PDB entry 4H9L | X-ray diffraction, 2.77 A resolution | chains L and M of the 3 polymer chains in the assembly

Chain L:
Molecule: Reaction center protein L chain
Organism: Rhodobacter sphaeroides
UniProtKB: P0C0Y8 (RCEL_RHOSH); residues 1-281 here correspond to UniProt positions 2-282 (UniProt number = residue number + 1)
Sequence (281 residues; row label = number of the first residue in the row):
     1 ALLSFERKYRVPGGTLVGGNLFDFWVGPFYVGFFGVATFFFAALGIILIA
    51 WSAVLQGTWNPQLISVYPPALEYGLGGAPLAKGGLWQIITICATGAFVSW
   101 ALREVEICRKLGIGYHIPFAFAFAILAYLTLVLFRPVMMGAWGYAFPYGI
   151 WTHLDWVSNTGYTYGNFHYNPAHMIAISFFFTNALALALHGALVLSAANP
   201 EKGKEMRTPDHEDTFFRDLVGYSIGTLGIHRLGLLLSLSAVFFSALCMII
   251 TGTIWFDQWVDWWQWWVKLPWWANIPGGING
Disordered / not traced: 281
Bound ions: Fe ion: His190, His230 (shared with His219(M), Glu234(M), His266(M) of chain M)
Small-molecule neighbours:
  - bacteriochlorophyll a (BCL), molecule 1: Ile46, Tyr128, Leu131, Phe146, Ile150, Trp151, His153, Leu154, Trp156, Val157
  - bacteriochlorophyll a (BCL), molecule 2: Phe97, Phe121, Ala124, Ile125, Ala127, Tyr128, Leu131, Trp156, Val157, Ser158, Thr160, Gly161, Tyr162, Asn166, Phe167, His168, His173, Ala176, Ile177, Phe180, Phe181, Val241, Ser244, Ala245, Cys247, Met248
  - bacteriochlorophyll a (BCL), molecule 3: Val157, Tyr162, His168, Phe181
  - bacteriochlorophyll a (BCL), molecule 4: His168, Met174, Ile177, Ser178, Phe181, Thr182, Leu185
  - bacteriopheophytin a (BPH), molecule 1: Phe41, Ala42, Gly45, Ile49, Ile89, Cys92, Ala93, Ala96, Phe97, Trp100, Glu104, Ile117, Ala120, Phe121, Phe123, Ala124, Tyr128, Phe146, Tyr148, Gly149, Ile150, His153, Phe180, Ser237, Leu238, Val241
  - bacteriopheophytin a (BPH), molecule 2: Phe181, Ala184, Leu185, Ala188, Leu189, Phe216, Leu219, Val220
  - ubiquinone-10 (U10), molecule 1: Phe29, Tyr30, Val31, Gly35, Thr38, Phe39, Trp100, Arg103
  - ubiquinone-10 (U10), molecule 2: Leu189, His190, Leu193, Glu212, Asp213, Phe216, Tyr222, Ser223, Ile224, Gly225, Thr226, Ile229

Chain M:
Molecule: Reaction center protein M chain
Organism: Rhodobacter sphaeroides
UniProtKB: P0C0Y9 (RCEM_RHOSH); residues 1-302 here correspond to UniProt positions 2-303 (UniProt number = residue number + 1)
Sequence (313 residues; numbered 1 to 313; the number before each row is that of its first residue):
     1 AEYQNIFSQVQVRGPADLGMTEDVNLANRSGVGPFSTLLGWFGNAQLGPI
    51 YLGSLGVLSLFSGLMWFFTIGIWFWYQAGWNPAVFLRDLFFFSLEPPAPE
   101 YGLSFAAPLKEGGLWLIASFFMFVAVWSWWGRTYLRAQALGMGKHTAWAF
   151 LSAIWLWMVLGFIRPILMGSWSEAVPYGIFSHLDWTNNFSLVHGNLFYNP
   201 FHGLSIAFLYGSALLFAMHGATILAVSRFGGERELEQIADRGTAAERAAL
   251 FWRWTMGFNATMEGSHRWAIWMAVLVTLTGGIGILLSGTVVDNWYVWGQN
   301 HGMAPLNHHHHHH
Disordered / not traced: 302-313
Construct notes: engineered mutation Ser265 (Ile266 in P0C0Y9); expression tag (303-313)
UniProt features mapped onto this chain:
  - binding site ((7R,8Z)-bacteriochlorophyll b): His182, His202
  - binding site (Fe cation): His219, Glu234, His266
  - binding site (a ubiquinone): Trp252
Bound ions: Fe ion: His219, Glu234, His266 (shared with His190(L), His230(L) of chain L)
Small-molecule neighbours:
  - bacteriochlorophyll a (BCL), molecule 1: Trp66, Met122, Val126, Phe150, Ala153, Ile154, Leu156, Trp157, Leu160, Trp185, Thr186, Asn187, Phe189, Ser190, Asn195, Leu196, Phe197, His202, Ser205, Ile206, Leu209, Tyr210, Val276, Thr277, Gly280, Gly281, Ile284
  - bacteriochlorophyll a (BCL), molecule 2: Met122, Trp157, Leu160, Val175, Ile179, His182, Leu183, Trp185, Thr186
  - bacteriochlorophyll a (BCL), molecule 3: Thr186, Phe197, Tyr210
  - bacteriochlorophyll a (BCL), molecule 4: Phe197, Gly203, Ile206, Ala207, Tyr210, Gly211, Leu214
  - bacteriopheophytin a (BPH), molecule 1: Gly63, Trp66, Ala125, Val126, Trp129, Thr133, Thr146, Ala149, Phe150, Ala153, Ala273, Val274, Thr277
  - bacteriopheophytin a (BPH), molecule 2: Tyr210, Ala213, Leu214, Ala217, Met218, Trp252, Thr255, Met256
  - spheroidene (SPO): Trp66, Phe67, Phe68, Ile70, Gly71, Phe74, Trp75, Phe85, Leu89, Ser119, Met122, Phe123, Trp157, Met158, Leu160, Gly161, Phe162, Val175, Pro176, Tyr177, Gly178, Ile179, His182
  - ubiquinone-10 (U10): Leu214, Leu215, Met218, His219, Thr222, Ile223, Ala245, Ala248, Ala249, Trp252, Met256, Phe258, Asn259, Ala260, Thr261, Met262, Ser265, Trp268, Met272

Chain L / chain M interface:
Contacting residue pairs - 196 pairs, chain L then chain M:
  Ala1(L) with Arg253(M), hydrogen bond (backbone-side chain)
  Leu3(L) with Leu250(M), hydrophobic; Arg253(M); Asn259(M)
  Phe5(L) with Arg241(M); Glu246(M)
  Glu6(L) with Leu250(M); Arg253(M), salt bridge; Trp254(M), hydrogen bond
  Lys8(L) with Glu246(M), salt bridge
  Tyr9(L) with Thr243(M), hydrogen bond; Glu246(M), hydrogen bond; Arg247(M); Leu250(M), hydrophobic; Trp254(M)
  Arg10(L) with Trp254(M)
  Trp25(L) with Trp254(M)
  Pro28(L) with Arg253(M); Trp254(M); Gly257(M)
  Phe29(L) with Trp254(M); Thr255(M); Met256(M); Gly257(M)
  Tyr30(L) with Trp254(M), hydrogen bond (backbone-backbone)
  Trp100(L) with Thr255(M)
  Arg103(L) with Trp254(M), hydrogen bond (side chain-backbone); Thr255(M), hydrogen bond (side chain-backbone)
  Glu104(L) with Phe251(M); Thr255(M)
  Ile107(L) with Phe251(M), hydrophobic; Trp254(M); Thr255(M)
  Cys108(L) with Phe251(M), hydrophobic
  Lys110(L) with Trp254(M)
  Leu111(L) with Arg247(M), hydrogen bond (backbone-side chain); Leu250(M); Phe251(M); Trp254(M), hydrophobic
  Gly112(L) with Arg228(M), hydrogen bond (backbone-side chain); Phe229(M)
  Ile113(L) with Ala225(M); Val226(M), hydrophobic; Arg228(M); Phe251(M), hydrophobic
  Gly114(L) with Ala225(M), hydrogen bond (backbone-backbone); Arg228(M)
  His116(L) with Gln4(M), hydrogen bond (side chain-backbone); Ile6(M); Ala221(M); Leu224(M); Ala225(M)
  Ile117(L) with Ala221(M); Thr222(M); Phe251(M), hydrophobic; Trp252(M), hydrophobic
  Trp151(L) with Phe197(M)
  Leu154(L) with Phe197(M)
  Tyr162(L) with Asn187(M), hydrogen bond; Leu191(M)
  Asn166(L) with Leu183(M); Asn187(M)
  His168(L) with Leu183(M), hydrogen bond (side chain-backbone); Thr186(M)
  Tyr169(L) with Phe180(M); Asp184(M), hydrogen bond
  Met174(L) with Phe180(M), hydrophobic; Leu183(M), hydrophobic
  Phe180(L) with Leu209(M); Ala213(M), hydrophobic
  Asn183(L) with Ser212(M), hydrogen bond (side chain-backbone); Ala213(M); Phe216(M)
  Ala184(L) with Ala273(M)
  Ala186(L) with Phe216(M)
  Leu187(L) with Ser212(M); Phe216(M), hydrophobic; Ala269(M), hydrophobic; Ala273(M), hydrophobic
  Ala188(L) with Ala273(M)
  His190(L) with His219(M), hydrogen bond; Glu234(M), salt bridge; His266(M), hydrogen bond
  Ala192(L) with His145(M); Thr146(M); Ile270(M), hydrophobic
  Val194(L) with Glu234(M); Leu235(M); His266(M)
  Leu195(L) with His145(M); Glu263(M); His266(M); Arg267(M)
  Ser196(L) with Met142(M); Gly143(M), hydrogen bond (backbone-backbone); His145(M)
  Ala197(L) with Leu235(M), hydrophobic
  Ala198(L) with Leu235(M)
  Asn199(L) with Gly143(M); His145(M); Glu263(M), hydrogen bond; Arg267(M), hydrogen bond
  Pro200(L) with Gly141(M); Gly143(M)
  Glu201(L) with Gln138(M); Gly141(M), hydrogen bond (backbone-backbone); Lys144(M), salt bridge
  Lys204(L) with Gly141(M)
  Met206(L) with Leu235(M)
  Arg207(L) with Glu22(M), salt bridge; Leu140(M), hydrogen bond (side chain-backbone); Gly141(M); Met142(M); Leu235(M)
  Thr208(L) with Leu235(M)
  Pro209(L) with Leu235(M)
  Asp210(L) with Met20(M)
  His211(L) with Met20(M); Glu22(M), salt bridge
  Glu212(L) with Leu235(M)
  Asp213(L) with Asn44(M)
  Thr214(L) with Gly19(M); Met20(M), hydrogen bond (side chain-backbone); Leu140(M)
  Phe215(L) with Thr133(M); Arg136(M); Ala137(M); Leu140(M), hydrophobic
  Arg217(L) with Asn44(M); Gln46(M); Gly48(M); Pro49(M); Ile50(M)
  Asp218(L) with Val24(M); Arg29(M), salt bridge; Ile50(M); Tyr51(M), hydrogen bond (backbone-backbone); Arg132(M), hydrogen bond (backbone-side chain)
  Leu219(L) with Trp129(M); Arg132(M), hydrogen bond (backbone-side chain)
  Val220(L) with Ile50(M)
  Gly221(L) with Leu47(M); Gly48(M), hydrogen bond (backbone-backbone); Ile50(M)
  Tyr222(L) with Asn44(M), hydrogen bond (side chain-backbone); Gln46(M)
  Ser223(L) with Asn44(M), hydrogen bond (backbone-side chain)
  Ile224(L) with Gly43(M); Asn44(M), hydrogen bond (backbone-backbone)
  Gly225(L) with Asn44(M)
  Thr226(L) with Glu232(M)
  Leu227(L) with Asn5(M); Leu224(M), hydrophobic; Glu232(M)
  Gly228(L) with Phe42(M)
  Ile229(L) with Phe216(M)
  His230(L) with His219(M), hydrogen bond; Gly220(M); Ile223(M); Glu234(M), salt bridge
  Arg231(L) with Asn5(M), hydrogen bond (side chain-backbone); Ile6(M), hydrogen bond (side chain-backbone); Phe7(M); Ser8(M), hydrogen bond; Trp41(M), hydrogen bond (side chain-backbone); Phe42(M), hydrogen bond (side chain-backbone); Leu224(M)
  Leu232(L) with Phe42(M)
  Gly233(L) with Phe216(M)
  Leu234(L) with Ala217(M); Ala221(M), hydrophobic; Leu224(M), hydrophobic
  Ser237(L) with Ala213(M), hydrogen bond (side chain-backbone); Ala217(M), hydrogen bond (side chain-backbone)
  Trp263(L) with Phe90(M), hydrophobic; Phe180(M), hydrophobic
  Trp266(L) with Leu86(M), hydrogen bond (side chain-backbone); Arg87(M), hydrogen bond (side chain-backbone)
  Val267(L) with Arg87(M)
  Trp272(L) with Ala83(M); Leu86(M), hydrophobic; Arg87(M), hydrogen bond (backbone-side chain)
  Ala273(L) with Arg87(M)
  Ile275(L) with Asn81(M); Ala83(M), hydrophobic; Arg87(M), hydrogen bond (backbone-side chain)
  Pro276(L) with Val84(M)
  Gly277(L) with Arg87(M), hydrogen bond (backbone-side chain)
  Gly278(L) with Gln77(M); Val84(M); Asp88(M)
  Ile279(L) with Asp88(M), hydrogen bond (backbone-side chain); Phe91(M), hydrophobic
  Asn280(L) with Arg87(M); Asp88(M), hydrogen bond; Phe91(M)
Interface residues without a listed pair, chain L (97 interface residues in all): Leu2, Ala120, Asp155, Val157, Ser158, Phe181, Leu189, Gly191, Leu193, Leu235
Interface residues without a listed pair, chain M (100 interface residues in all): Tyr3, Asp17, Leu39, Ala78, Phe92, Ala149, Asn195, Tyr198, Tyr210, Leu215, Ile238, Ala239, Ala249, Met272

In short:
97 residues of chain L and 100 residues of chain M are in contact, with 45 hydrogen bonds and 8 salt bridges.
Among the polar pairs are Glu6(L)-Arg253(M), Lys8(L)-Glu246(M) and His190(L)-Glu234(M).
Here chain L is Reaction center protein L chain and chain M is Reaction center protein M chain, both from
Rhodobacter sphaeroides. Entry 4H9L (Bacterial Photosynthetic Reaction Center from Rhodobacter sphaeroides
with ILE M265 replaced with SER) was determined by X-ray diffraction.
